4DJD - chains A and D of the 6 polymer chains in the assembly; structure by X-ray diffraction, 2.38 A resolution.

Chain A:
Protein: 5-methyltetrahydrofolate corrinoid/iron sulfur protein methyltransferase
From: Moorella thermoacetica
Reference sequence: Q46389 (Q46389_MOOTH); residues 1-262 here = UniProt positions 1-262
Chain sequence (262 residues; row label = number of the first residue in the row):
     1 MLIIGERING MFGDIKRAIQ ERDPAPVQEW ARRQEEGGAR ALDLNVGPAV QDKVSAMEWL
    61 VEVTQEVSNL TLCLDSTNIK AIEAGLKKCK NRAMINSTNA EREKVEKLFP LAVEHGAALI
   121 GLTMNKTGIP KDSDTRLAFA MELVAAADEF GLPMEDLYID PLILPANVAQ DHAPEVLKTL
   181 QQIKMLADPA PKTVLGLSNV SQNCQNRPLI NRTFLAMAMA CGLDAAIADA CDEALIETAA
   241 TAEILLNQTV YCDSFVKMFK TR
Metal / ion sites: Ca2+: Gly222, Asp224
Swiss-Prot annotation at these positions:
  - binding site ((6S)-5-methyl-5,6,7,8-tetrahydrofolate): Asn96, Asp160, Asn199, Gln202, Arg207
  - binding site (Ca(2+)): Lys184, Gly222, Asp224
  - binding site (methylcob(III)alamin): Gln202, Asn203
  - site: Asn199 (Transition state stabilizer)
  - mutagenesis: Asn199 (N199A: 20-fold decreased affinity for methyltetrahydrofolate and nearly abolished catalytic activity)
From the paper describing this entry:
  - binding site for cobalamin: Asn203
  - conformationally variable residues (side-chain flip): Asn199

Chain D:
Protein: Corrinoid/iron-sulfur protein small subunit
From: Moorella thermoacetica
Reference sequence: Q07341 (ACSD_MOOTH); numbering as in UniProt (aligned over 1-323)
Chain sequence (323 residues; numbered 1 to 323; the number before each row is that of its first residue):
     1 MAVQILRDRS RAAVQKVVLG ATKDQGGTRS HTIVVGGDAA LPFHHFEGEI VNRPVIGMEV
    61 QDIVPDWPDV LKDPFTDVIN EPGRWAQKCV AEYGADLIYL KLDGADPEGA NHSVDQCVAT
   121 VKEVLQAVGV PLVVVGCGDV EKDHEVLEAV AEAAAGENLL LGNAEQENYK SLTAACMVHK
   181 HNIIARSPLD INICKQLNIL INEMNLPLDH IVIDPSIGGL GYGIEYSFSI MERIRLGALQ
   241 GDKMLSMPVI CTVGYEAWRA KEASAPVSEY PGWGKETERG ILWEAVTATA LLQAGAHILL
   301 MRHPEAVARV KENIDQLMVS NAY
Small-molecule neighbours: cobalamin (B12): Pro188, Leu189, Ile193, Tyr226

Chain A / chain D interface:
Residue-residue contacts - 16 pairs, chain A then chain D:
  Thr249(A) - Lys195(D)
  Val250(A) - Ile191(D)  hydrophobic
  Val250(A) - Asn192(D)
  Val250(A) - Lys195(D)  hydrogen bond (backbone-side chain)
  Tyr251(A) - Asn192(D)  hydrogen bond (backbone-side chain)
  Cys252(A) - Lys195(D)
  Cys252(A) - Gln196(D)
  Cys252(A) - Ile199(D)  hydrophobic
  Asp253(A) - Gln196(D)  hydrogen bond (backbone-side chain)
  Ser254(A) - Gln196(D)  hydrogen bond
  Ser254(A) - Ile199(D)
  Lys257(A) - Glu203(D)  salt bridge
  Met258(A) - Ile199(D)  hydrophobic
  Met258(A) - Met244(D)  hydrophobic
  Thr261(A) - Lys243(D)  hydrogen bond (backbone-side chain)
  Arg262(A) - Lys243(D)
Interface residues without a listed pair, chain D (10 interface residues in all): Asp242, Leu245
The authors on this interface:
  - interface residues, chain A: Phe255(A)
  - interface residues, chain D: Ile191(D)

Overview:
Chain A and chain D each contribute 10 residues to their interface; the contacts include 5 hydrogen bonds and
1 salt bridge. Polar pairs include Lys257(A)-Glu203(D), Val250(A)-Lys195(D) and Tyr251(A)-Asn192(D). Chain D
binds cobalamin. From the paper: a binding site for cobalamin at Asn203(A); interface residues Phe255(A) and
Ile191(D).
Here chain A is 5-methyltetrahydrofolate corrinoid/iron sulfur protein methyltransferase and chain D is
Corrinoid/iron-sulfur protein small subunit, both from Moorella thermoacetica. Entry 4DJD (Crystal structure
of folate-free corrinoid iron-sulfur protein (CFeSP) in complex with its methyltransferase (MeTr)) was
determined by X-ray diffraction together with 4DJE and 4DJF from the same study.
